5JTP - chains A and C of the 8 polymer chains in the assembly; structure by solution NMR.

[Chain A (and C)]
Protein: Protein-export protein SecB
Source organism: Escherichia coli O157:H7
Notes: chain C of this document is another copy of the same molecule, construct and numbering; everything in this record applies to it too
UniProtKB: P0AG88 (SECB_ECO57); residues 1-155 here = UniProt positions 1-155
Chain sequence (155 residues; numbered 1 to 155; the number before each row is that of its first residue):
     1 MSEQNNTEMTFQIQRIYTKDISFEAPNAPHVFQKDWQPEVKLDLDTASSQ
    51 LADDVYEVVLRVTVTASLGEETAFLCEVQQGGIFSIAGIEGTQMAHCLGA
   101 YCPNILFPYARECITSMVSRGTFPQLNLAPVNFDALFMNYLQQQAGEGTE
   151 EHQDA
From the paper describing this entry:
  - mutagenesis - V40A/L42A/L44A (40-fold): decreased binding to Alkaline phosphatase

[How chain A and chain C interact]
Pairs across the interface (60; chain A residue first):
  Ile13(A) with Pro130(C)
  Ile16(A) with Pro130(C)
  Thr92(A) with Glu151(C); Gln153(C)
  His96(A) with Glu147(C); Thr149(C)
  Tyr101(A) with Asn132(C)
  Pro108(A) with Asn104(C); Pro108(C)
  Tyr109(A) with Phe107(C); Pro108(C); Arg111(C); Pro130(C)
  Arg111(A) with Ile13(C); Ile105(C); Tyr109(C)
  Glu112(A) with Pro108(C); Tyr109(C); Glu112(C)
  Thr115(A) with Tyr109(C)
  Ser116(A) with Glu112(C)
  Arg120(A) with Glu112(C)
  Gln125(A) with Ile16(C)
  Asn127(A) with Ile13(C); Arg15(C); Ile16(C); Tyr109(C)
  Leu128(A) with Ile13(C)
  Pro130(A) with Phe11(C); Tyr101(C)
  Asp134(A) with Glu147(C)
  Met138(A) with Gly148(C); Thr149(C)
  Leu141(A) with Glu150(C); His152(C)
  Gln142(A) with Glu150(C); His152(C)
  Ala145(A) with Glu150(C)
  Gly146(A) with Gly148(C)
  Glu147(A) with Glu147(C); Gly148(C)
  Thr149(A) with Ala145(C); Gly146(C); Glu147(C); Gly148(C)
  Glu150(A) with Gln93(C); Gln142(C); Gln144(C); Ala145(C)
  Glu151(A) with Ala145(C)
  His152(A) with Thr92(C); Gln93(C); Gln142(C)
  Gln153(A) with Gln142(C); Gln143(C)
  Asp154(A) with Thr92(C); Leu141(C); Gln142(C)
  Ala155(A) with Tyr140(C); Gln142(C)
Other interface residues (no listed pair), chain A (32 interface residues in all): Ala95, Ile105
Other interface residues (no listed pair), chain C (32 interface residues in all): Ala129, Asn139

[In short]
The chain A/chain C interface involves 32 residues from each chain. From the paper: V40A/L42A/L44A of chain A
reduce binding to Alkaline phosphatase.
Both chains are Protein-export protein SecB (Escherichia coli O157:H7). Entry 5JTP (The structure of chaperone
SecB in complex with unstructured proPhoA binding site e) was determined by solution NMR (same publication as
5JTL, 5JTM, 5JTN, 5JTO, 5JTQ and 5JTR).
